Entry 7H1H (X-ray diffraction, 1.68 A resolution); this record covers chains A and B.

# Chain A
Name: Serine protease subunit NS2B
Source organism: Zika virus
UniProtKB: Q32ZE1 (POLG_ZIKV); residues 46-89 here correspond to UniProt positions 1414-1457 (UniProt number = residue number + 1368)
Chain sequence (46 residues; each row starts with the number of its first residue):
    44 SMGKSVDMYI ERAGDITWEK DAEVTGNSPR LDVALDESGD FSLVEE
Disordered / not traced: 44-49, 89
Sequence notes: expression tag (44-45)

# Chain B
Name: Serine protease NS3
Source organism: Zika virus
Notes: EC 3.4.21.91, 3.6.1.15, 3.6.4.13
UniProtKB: Q32ZE1 (POLG_ZIKV); residues 11-177 here correspond to UniProt positions 1509-1675 (UniProt number = residue number + 1498)
Chain sequence (168 residues; row label = number of the first residue in the row):
    10 MKEVKKGETT DGVYRVMTRR LLGSTQVGVG VMQEGVFHTM WHVTKGAALR SGEGRLDPYW
    70 GDVKQDLVSY CGPWKLDAAW DGLSEVQLLA VPPGERAKNI QTLPGIFKTK DGDIGAVALD
   130 YPAGTSGSPI LDKCGRVIGL YGNGVVIKNG SYVSAITQGK REEETPVE
Disordered / not traced: 10-15, 172-177
Sequence notes: initiating methionine (10); conflict Lys-107 (Arg1605 in Q32ZE1)
Residues lining bound ligands: 5-methoxy-1,3-benzothiazol-2-amine (NZ1): Asp-129, Tyr-130, Pro-131, Ala-132, Ser-135, Tyr-150, Gly-151, Val-155, Tyr-161
Swiss-Prot annotation at these positions:
  - active site (Charge relay system): His-51, Asp-75, Ser-135

# How chain A and chain B interact
Pairs across the interface (96):
  Asp-50(A) / Thr-27(B)
  Asp-50(A) / Arg-28(B)
  Met-51(A) / Met-26(B)
  Met-51(A) / Val-36(B)  hydrophobic
  Met-51(A) / Val-52(B)
  Met-51(A) / Thr-53(B)
  Met-51(A) / Leu-58(B)
  Met-51(A) / Arg-59(B)  hydrogen bond (backbone-backbone)
  Tyr-52(A) / Arg-24(B)
  Tyr-52(A) / Val-25(B)
  Tyr-52(A) / Met-26(B)  hydrogen bond (backbone-backbone)
  Tyr-52(A) / Arg-28(B)  hydrogen bond
  Tyr-52(A) / Ser-33(B)
  Tyr-52(A) / Arg-59(B)
  Ile-53(A) / Tyr-23(B)  hydrophobic
  Ile-53(A) / Arg-24(B)
  Ile-53(A) / Met-41(B)  hydrophobic
  Ile-53(A) / Phe-46(B)  hydrophobic
  Ile-53(A) / Arg-59(B)  hydrogen bond (backbone-backbone)
  Ile-53(A) / Ser-60(B)
  Ile-53(A) / Leu-65(B)  hydrophobic
  Glu-54(A) / Tyr-23(B)
  Glu-54(A) / Arg-24(B)  hydrogen bond (backbone-backbone)
  Arg-55(A) / Glu-17(B)
  Arg-55(A) / Thr-19(B)
  Arg-55(A) / Asp-20(B)  hydrogen bond (side chain-backbone)
  Arg-55(A) / Gly-21(B)
  Arg-55(A) / Val-22(B)
  Arg-55(A) / Tyr-23(B)
  Ala-56(A) / Val-22(B)  hydrogen bond (backbone-backbone)
  Ala-56(A) / Val-100(B)  hydrophobic
  Ala-56(A) / Ala-106(B)
  Gly-57(A) / Gly-21(B)
  Gly-57(A) / Val-22(B)  hydrogen bond (backbone-backbone)
  Asp-58(A) / Leu-98(B)
  Ile-59(A) / Gly-21(B)
  Ile-59(A) / Val-22(B)
  Ile-59(A) / Val-40(B)  hydrophobic
  Ile-59(A) / Leu-140(B)  hydrophobic
  Ile-59(A) / Gly-144(B)
  Ile-59(A) / Val-146(B)  hydrophobic
  Thr-60(A) / Asn-108(B)  hydrogen bond (backbone-side chain)
  Thr-60(A) / Leu-140(B)
  Trp-61(A) / Glu-94(B)
  Trp-61(A) / Val-95(B)
  Trp-61(A) / Gln-96(B)
  Trp-61(A) / Gln-110(B)
  Trp-61(A) / Leu-140(B)
  Trp-61(A) / Asp-141(B)
  Trp-61(A) / Lys-142(B)
  Glu-62(A) / Gln-96(B)  hydrogen bond (backbone-side chain)
  Glu-62(A) / Asn-108(B)
  Ala-65(A) / Gln-96(B)
  Ala-65(A) / Asn-108(B)
  Glu-66(A) / Asn-108(B)
  Glu-66(A) / Ile-109(B)
  Glu-66(A) / Gln-110(B)  hydrogen bond (backbone-backbone)
  Val-67(A) / Glu-94(B)
  Val-67(A) / Gln-110(B)
  Thr-68(A) / Ile-109(B)
  Thr-68(A) / Gln-110(B)  hydrogen bond (backbone-backbone)
  Thr-68(A) / Thr-111(B)  hydrogen bond (backbone-side chain)
  Thr-68(A) / Leu-128(B)
  Gly-69(A) / Thr-111(B)
  Gly-69(A) / Leu-128(B)
  Asn-70(A) / Leu-112(B)
  Asn-70(A) / Ala-127(B)
  Ser-71(A) / Leu-112(B)  hydrogen bond (side chain-backbone)
  Ser-71(A) / Pro-113(B)
  Ser-71(A) / Gly-114(B)
  Pro-72(A) / Gly-114(B)
  Pro-72(A) / Ile-115(B)  hydrogen bond (backbone-backbone)
  Pro-72(A) / Ala-127(B)
  Arg-73(A) / Ile-115(B)
  Leu-74(A) / Ile-115(B)  hydrogen bond (backbone-backbone)
  Leu-74(A) / Phe-116(B)
  Leu-74(A) / Lys-117(B)  hydrogen bond (backbone-backbone)
  Leu-74(A) / Ile-156(B)  hydrophobic
  Asp-75(A) / Lys-117(B)
  Val-76(A) / Phe-116(B)  hydrophobic
  Val-76(A) / Lys-117(B)  hydrogen bond (backbone-backbone)
  Val-76(A) / Thr-118(B)
  Leu-78(A) / Lys-73(B)
  Asp-79(A) / Lys-73(B)
  Glu-80(A) / Lys-73(B)
  Ser-81(A) / Val-72(B)
  Gly-82(A) / Val-72(B)
  Gly-82(A) / Lys-73(B)
  Gly-82(A) / Asn-152(B)  hydrogen bond (backbone-side chain)
  Phe-84(A) / Phe-116(B)  hydrophobic
  Phe-84(A) / Asn-152(B)
  Phe-84(A) / Gly-153(B)
  Phe-84(A) / Val-154(B)
  Phe-84(A) / Ala-164(B)  hydrophobic
  Leu-86(A) / Val-154(B)  hydrophobic
  Leu-86(A) / Ile-156(B)  hydrophobic
Also at the interface, not in a pair above, chain A (33 interface residues in all): Ser-85
Also at the interface, not in a pair above, chain B (59 interface residues in all): Ala-57, Ile-123, Pro-138, Val-155, Lys-157, Val-162

# In short
33 residues of chain A and 59 residues of chain B are in contact, with 19 hydrogen bonds. Among the polar
pairs are Tyr-52(A)/Arg-28(B), Arg-55(A)/Asp-20(B) and Thr-60(A)/Asn-108(B). Bound to chain B:
5-methoxy-1,3-benzothiazol-2-amine. UniProt lists 3 active-site residues on chain B.
Chain A is Serine protease subunit NS2B and chain B is Serine protease NS3, both from Zika virus; the
structure, PanDDA analysis group deposition -- Crystal Structure of ZIKV NS2B-NS3 protease in complex with
Z1201620232, was determined by X-ray diffraction.
